Entry 7RYD (X-ray diffraction, 1.18 A resolution); this record covers chain AAA.

== Chain AAA ==
Name: Lysozyme C
Source organism: Gallus gallus
Notes: EC 3.2.1.17
UniProt: P00698 (LYSC_CHICK); residues 1-129 here correspond to UniProt positions 19-147 (UniProt number = residue number + 18)
Amino-acid sequence (129 residues; each row starts with the number of its first residue):
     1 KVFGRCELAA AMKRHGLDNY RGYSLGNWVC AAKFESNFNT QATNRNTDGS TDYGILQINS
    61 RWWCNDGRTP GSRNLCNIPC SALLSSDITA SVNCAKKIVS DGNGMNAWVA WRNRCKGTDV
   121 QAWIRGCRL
Curated features (UniProtKB/Swiss-Prot):
  - active site: E35, D52
  - binding site (substrate): D101
Cystine bridges: C6-C127, C30-C115, C64-C80, C76-C94
Reported in the primary citation:
  - binding site for nitrate ion: F3, R14, H15, S24, D87, Q121

== Summary ==
Curated annotation (UniProt) lists active-site residues E35 and D52 and substrate-binding residue D101. From
the paper: a binding site for nitrate ion at F3, R14 and H15 among others.
Chain AAA is Lysozyme C (Gallus gallus); the structure, Hen egg-white lysozyme with ionic liquid butylammonium
nitrate 1 mol%, was determined by X-ray diffraction together with 7RXY, 7RYK, 7RZ0, 7RZ1 and 7RZ2 from the
same study.
